4IKV - chain A; structure by X-ray diffraction, 1.90 A resolution.

[Chain A]
Protein: Di-tripeptide ABC transporter (Permease)
Organism: Geobacillus kaustophilus
Amino-acid sequence (507 residues; each row starts with the number of its first residue):
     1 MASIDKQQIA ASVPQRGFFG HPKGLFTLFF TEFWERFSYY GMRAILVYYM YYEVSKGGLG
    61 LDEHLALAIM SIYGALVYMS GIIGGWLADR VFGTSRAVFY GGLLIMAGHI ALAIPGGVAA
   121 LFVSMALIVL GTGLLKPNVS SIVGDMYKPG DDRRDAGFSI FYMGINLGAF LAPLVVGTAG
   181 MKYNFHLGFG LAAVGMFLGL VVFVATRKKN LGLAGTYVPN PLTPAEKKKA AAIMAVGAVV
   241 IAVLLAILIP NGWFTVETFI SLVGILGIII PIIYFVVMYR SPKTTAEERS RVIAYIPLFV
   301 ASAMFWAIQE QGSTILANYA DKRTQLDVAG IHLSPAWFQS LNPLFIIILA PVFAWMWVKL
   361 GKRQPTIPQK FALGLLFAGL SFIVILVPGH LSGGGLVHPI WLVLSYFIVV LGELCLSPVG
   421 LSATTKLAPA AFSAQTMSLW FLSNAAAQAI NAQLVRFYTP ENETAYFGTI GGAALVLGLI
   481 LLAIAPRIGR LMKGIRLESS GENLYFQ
Disordered / not traced: 1, 494-507
What the authors report for this chain:
  - conformationally variable residues (helix shift): Pro137, Pro173 (from molecular simulation)

[In short]
From the paper: conformational variability at Pro137 and Pro173.
Chain A is Di-tripeptide ABC transporter (Permease) (Geobacillus kaustophilus); the structure, Crystal
structure of peptide transporter POT, was determined by X-ray diffraction (same publication as 4IKW, 4IKX,
4IKY and 4IKZ).
